PDB entry 3H1K | X-ray diffraction, 3.48 A resolution | chains Q and R of the 20 polymer chains in the assembly

Chain Q:
Molecule: Mitochondrial cytochrome C1, heme protein
Organism: Gallus gallus
Notes: EC 1.10.2.2
Sequence (241 residues; numbered 1 to 241; the number before each row is that of its first residue):
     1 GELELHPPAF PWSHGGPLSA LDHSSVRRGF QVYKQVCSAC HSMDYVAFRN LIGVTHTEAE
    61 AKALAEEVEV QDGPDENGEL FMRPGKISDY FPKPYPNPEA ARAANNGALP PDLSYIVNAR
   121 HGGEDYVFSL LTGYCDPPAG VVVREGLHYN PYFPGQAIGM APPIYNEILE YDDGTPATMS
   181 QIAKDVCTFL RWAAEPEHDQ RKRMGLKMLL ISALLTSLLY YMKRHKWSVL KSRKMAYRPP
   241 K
Bound ions: heme c Fe: His41, Met160; Zn2+: His121 (shared with 2 residues of chain P)
Residues lining bound ligands: heme c (HEC): Val32, Val36, Cys37, Ala39, Cys40, His41, Asn105, Ala108, Leu109, Pro110, Pro111, Leu113, Ile116, Arg120, Tyr126, Val127, Leu130, Leu131, Phe153, Ile158, Gly159, Met160, Pro163, Ile164, Val186

Chain R:
Molecule: Cytochrome b-c1 complex subunit Rieske, mitochondrial
Organism: Gallus gallus
Notes: EC 1.10.2.2; fragment: sequence database residues 77-272
Reference sequence: Q5ZLR5 (UCRI_CHICK); residues 1-196 here correspond to UniProt positions 77-272 (UniProt number = residue number + 76)
Sequence (196 residues; row label = number of the first residue in the row):
     1 VHNDVTVPDF SAYRREDVMD ATTSSQTSSE DRKGFSYLVT ATACVATAYA AKNVVTQFIS
    61 SLSASADVLA LSKIEIKLSD IPEGKNVAFK WRGKPLFVRH RTQAEINQEA EVDVSKLRDP
   121 QHDLDRVKKP EWVILVGVCT HLGCVPIANS GDFGGYYCPC HGSHYDASGR IRKGPAPYNL
   181 EVPTYQFVGD DLVVVG
UniProt features mapped onto this chain:
  - binding site ([2Fe-2S] cluster): Cys139, His141, Leu142, Cys158, His161, Ser163
Disulfide bonds: Cys144-Cys160
Bound ions: 2Fe-2S cluster Fe: Cys139, His141, Cys158, His161
Residues lining bound ligands: 2Fe-2S cluster (FES): Cys139, His141, Leu142, Gly143, Cys144, Cys158, Cys160, His161, Gly162, Ser163, Pro175, Ala176

Interface between chain Q and chain R:
Pairs across the interface (31; chain Q residue first):
  Arg49(Q) - Ala66(R)
  Arg49(Q) - Asp67(R)
  Arg49(Q) - Ala70(R)
  Lys62(Q) - Glu75(R)  salt bridge
  Ser88(Q) - Leu71(R)
  Met204(Q) - Gln57(R)
  Lys207(Q) - Tyr49(R)
  Ile211(Q) - Tyr49(R)  hydrophobic
  Leu214(Q) - Ala46(R)  hydrophobic
  Leu215(Q) - Ala43(R)
  Leu215(Q) - Ala46(R)  hydrophobic
  Leu215(Q) - Thr47(R)
  Leu218(Q) - Val39(R)
  Leu218(Q) - Thr42(R)
  Leu218(Q) - Ala43(R)  hydrophobic
  Tyr221(Q) - Arg15(R)
  Tyr221(Q) - Phe35(R)
  Tyr221(Q) - Ser36(R)  hydrogen bond
  Tyr221(Q) - Val39(R)  hydrophobic
  Met222(Q) - Val39(R)  hydrophobic
  Met222(Q) - Thr40(R)
  Met222(Q) - Ala43(R)  hydrophobic
  His225(Q) - Ser36(R)
  Ser232(Q) - Phe10(R)
  Lys234(Q) - Pro8(R)
  Lys234(Q) - Asp9(R)
  Lys234(Q) - Phe10(R)
  Lys234(Q) - Tyr13(R)
  Arg238(Q) - Val1(R)
  Arg238(Q) - Asp4(R)
  Arg238(Q) - Val5(R)
Also at the interface, not in a pair above, chain Q (16 interface residues in all): Asp72
Also at the interface, not in a pair above, chain R (24 interface residues in all): Lys90

Overview:
The interface between chain Q and chain R involves 16 residues on one side and 24 on the other, with 1
hydrogen bond and 1 salt bridge. Polar pairs include Lys62(Q)-Glu75(R) and Tyr221(Q)-Ser36(R). Chain Q binds
heme c. Ligands of chain R: 2Fe-2S cluster.
Chain Q is Mitochondrial cytochrome C1, heme protein and chain R is Cytochrome b-c1 complex subunit Rieske,
mitochondrial, both from Gallus gallus; the structure, Chicken cytochrome BC1 complex with ZN++ and an
iodinated derivative of kresoxim-methyl bound, was determined by X-ray diffraction.
